9D81 - chain A; structure by electron microscopy, 2.40 A resolution.

Chain A:
Protein: Tail fiber protein
Source organism: Shigella virus Moo19
UniProtKB: A0AAE9C514 (A0AAE9C514_9CAUD); numbering as in UniProt (aligned over 1-1086)
Sequence (1086 residues; numbered 1 to 1086; the number before each row is that of its first residue):
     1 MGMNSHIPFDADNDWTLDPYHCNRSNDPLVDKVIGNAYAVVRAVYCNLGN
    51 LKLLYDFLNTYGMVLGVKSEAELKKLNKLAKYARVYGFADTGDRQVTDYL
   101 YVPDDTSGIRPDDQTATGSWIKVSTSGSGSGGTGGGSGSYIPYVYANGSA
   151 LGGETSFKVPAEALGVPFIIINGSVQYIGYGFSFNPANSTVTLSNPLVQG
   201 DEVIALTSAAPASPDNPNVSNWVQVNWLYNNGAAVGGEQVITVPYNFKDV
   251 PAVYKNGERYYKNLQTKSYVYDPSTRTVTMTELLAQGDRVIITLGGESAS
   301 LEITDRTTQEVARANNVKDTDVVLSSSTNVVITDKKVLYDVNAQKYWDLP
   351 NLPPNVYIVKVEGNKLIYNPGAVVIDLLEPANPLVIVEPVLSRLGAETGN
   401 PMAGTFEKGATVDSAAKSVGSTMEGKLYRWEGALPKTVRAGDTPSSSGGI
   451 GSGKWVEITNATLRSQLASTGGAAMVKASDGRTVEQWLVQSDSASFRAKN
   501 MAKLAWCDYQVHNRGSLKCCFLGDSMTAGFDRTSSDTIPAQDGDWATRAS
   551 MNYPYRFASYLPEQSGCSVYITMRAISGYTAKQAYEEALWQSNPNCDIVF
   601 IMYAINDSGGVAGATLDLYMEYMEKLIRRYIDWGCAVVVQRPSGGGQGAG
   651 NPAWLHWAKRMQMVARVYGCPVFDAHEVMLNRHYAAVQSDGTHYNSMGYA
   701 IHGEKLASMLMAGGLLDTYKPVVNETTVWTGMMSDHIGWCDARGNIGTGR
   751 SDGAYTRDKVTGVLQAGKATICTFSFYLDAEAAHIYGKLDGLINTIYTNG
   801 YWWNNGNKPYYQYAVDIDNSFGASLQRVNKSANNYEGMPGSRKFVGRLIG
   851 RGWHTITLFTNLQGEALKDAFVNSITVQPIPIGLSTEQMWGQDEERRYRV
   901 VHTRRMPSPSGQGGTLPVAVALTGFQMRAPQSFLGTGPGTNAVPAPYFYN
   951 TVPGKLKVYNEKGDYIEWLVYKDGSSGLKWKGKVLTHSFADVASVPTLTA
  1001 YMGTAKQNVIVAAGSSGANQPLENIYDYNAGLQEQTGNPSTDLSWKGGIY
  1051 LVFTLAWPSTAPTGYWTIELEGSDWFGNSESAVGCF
Not modelled in the structure: 1-461
Cystine bridges: Cys520-Cys596

Summary:
Chain A is Tail fiber protein (Shigella virus Moo19); the structure, Shigella flexneri bacteriophage Moo19
Gp82, was determined by electron microscopy, deposited together with 9D7Z, 9D80, 9D82, 9D83 and 9D84.
